PDB entry 5J04 | X-ray diffraction, 2.30 A resolution | chains A and B

Chain A (and B):
Protein: Enolase
Organism: Synechococcus elongatus PCC 7942
Notes: EC 4.2.1.11; chain B of this document is another copy of the same molecule, construct and numbering; everything in this record applies to it too
UniProt: Q31QJ8 (ENO_SYNE7); numbering as in UniProt (aligned over 5-428)
Amino-acid sequence (424 residues; each row starts with the number of its first residue):
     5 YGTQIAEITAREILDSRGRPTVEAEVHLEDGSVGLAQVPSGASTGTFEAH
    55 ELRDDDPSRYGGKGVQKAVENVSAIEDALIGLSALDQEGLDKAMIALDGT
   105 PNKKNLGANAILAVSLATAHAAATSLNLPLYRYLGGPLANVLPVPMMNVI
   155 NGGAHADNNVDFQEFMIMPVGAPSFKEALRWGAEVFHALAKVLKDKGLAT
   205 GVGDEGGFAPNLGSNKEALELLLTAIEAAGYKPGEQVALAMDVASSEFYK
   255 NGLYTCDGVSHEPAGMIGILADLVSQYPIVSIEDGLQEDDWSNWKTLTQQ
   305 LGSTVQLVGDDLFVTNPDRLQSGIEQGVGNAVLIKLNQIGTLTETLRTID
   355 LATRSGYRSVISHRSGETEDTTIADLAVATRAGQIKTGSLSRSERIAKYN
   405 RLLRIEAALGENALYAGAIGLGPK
Ion coordination: Ca2+ site 1: Ala46 (together with phosphoenolpyruvate); Ca2+ site 2: Thr48, Glu292; Ca2+ site 3 near Asn162 (its only coordinating residue here); Ca2+ site 4: Asp246, Glu287, Asp314 (together with phosphoenolpyruvate)
Small-molecule neighbours: phosphoenolpyruvate (PEP): Gly45, Ala46, Glu168, Asp246, Glu287, Asp314, Leu337, Lys339, His367, Arg368, Ser369, Lys390
UniProt features mapped onto this chain:
  - active site: Glu209 (Proton donor), Lys339 (Proton acceptor)
  - binding site (Mg(2+)): Ala46, Asp246, Glu287, Asp314
  - binding site ((2R)-2-phosphoglycerate): Gln167, Lys339, Arg368, Ser369, Lys390
  - binding site (phosphoenolpyruvate): Lys339, Arg368, Ser369, Lys390
What the authors report for this chain:
  - conformationally variable residues (loop rearrangement): Pro43 to Phe51
  - Ca2+ coordination: Ala46, Asp246, Glu287, Asp314
  - binding site for phosphoenolpyruvate: Arg368, Ser369
  - catalytic residues: Glu168, Glu209, Lys339, His367 (proposed by the authors, not directly observed)

How chain A and chain B interact:
Residue-residue contacts (68; chain A residue first):
  Arg15(A) with Arg408(B)
  Glu16(A) with Leu407(B)
  Ile17(A) with Asn404(B); Leu407(B), hydrophobic
  Leu18(A) with Leu183(B), hydrophobic; Ile400(B); Asn404(B), hydrogen bond (backbone-side chain)
  Asp19(A) with Ile400(B)
  Ser20(A) with Ser395(B); Arg396(B), hydrogen bond (backbone-backbone); Ser397(B)
  Arg21(A) with His191(B); Leu394(B)
  Gly22(A) with His191(B), hydrogen bond (backbone-side chain); Leu394(B), hydrogen bond (backbone-backbone)
  Arg23(A) with His191(B)
  Glu27(A) with Arg408(B), salt bridge
  Ser62(A) with Arg184(B), hydrogen bond (backbone-side chain); Glu188(B)
  Arg63(A) with Arg184(B); Glu188(B)
  Tyr64(A) with Arg184(B); Ala187(B), hydrophobic; Glu188(B), hydrogen bond (backbone-side chain)
  Leu183(A) with Leu18(B), hydrophobic
  Arg184(A) with Ser62(B), hydrogen bond (side chain-backbone); Arg63(B); Tyr64(B), hydrogen bond (backbone-side chain)
  Ala187(A) with Tyr64(B), hydrophobic
  Glu188(A) with Ser62(B); Arg63(B); Tyr64(B), hydrogen bond (side chain-backbone)
  His191(A) with Arg21(B); Gly22(B), hydrogen bond (side chain-backbone); Arg23(B)
  Gly205(A) with Gly205(B); Val206(B)
  Val206(A) with Gly205(B); Val206(B), hydrogen bond (backbone-backbone); Arg396(B)
  Glu371(A) with Ser397(B)
  Thr372(A) with Ser397(B)
  Glu373(A) with Asn404(B), hydrogen bond; Arg408(B), salt bridge
  Leu394(A) with Arg21(B); Gly22(B), hydrogen bond (backbone-backbone)
  Ser395(A) with Ser20(B)
  Arg396(A) with Ser20(B), hydrogen bond (backbone-backbone); Val206(B); Arg396(B); Glu398(B)
  Ser397(A) with Ser20(B); Glu371(B); Thr372(B); Glu398(B), hydrogen bond (backbone-side chain)
  Glu398(A) with Arg396(B); Ser397(B), hydrogen bond (side chain-backbone)
  Ile400(A) with Leu18(B); Asp19(B)
  Ala401(A) with Glu373(B)
  Asn404(A) with Ile17(B); Leu18(B), hydrogen bond (side chain-backbone); Glu373(B), hydrogen bond
  Leu407(A) with Glu16(B); Ile17(B), hydrophobic
  Arg408(A) with Arg15(B); Glu27(B), salt bridge; Gln41(B)
Also at the interface, not in a pair above, chain A (39 interface residues in all): Leu39, Gln41, Gln70, Lys180, Phe190, Ala411
Also at the interface, not in a pair above, chain B (38 interface residues in all): Leu39, Lys180, Phe190, Ala401, Ala411

Overview:
Chain A and chain B form an interface of 39 and 38 residues respectively; the contacts include 18 hydrogen
bonds and 3 salt bridges. Among the polar pairs are Glu27(A)-Arg408(B), Glu373(A)-Arg408(B) and
Leu18(A)-Asn404(B). The paper reports catalytic residues Glu168(A), Glu209(A) and Lys339(A) among others; a
binding site for phosphoenolpyruvate at Arg368(A) and Ser369(A).
Both chains are Enolase (Synechococcus elongatus PCC 7942). Entry 5J04 (Crystal structure of Enolase from
Synechococcus elongatus, complex with phosphoenolpyruvate) was determined by X-ray diffraction together with
4ROP from the same study.
